Entry 4R24 (X-ray diffraction, 2.25 A resolution); this record covers chains B and G.

# Chain B
Protein: HTH-type transcriptional regulator TnrA
From: Bacillus megaterium
Notes: fragment: TnrA
UniProtKB: G2RUZ1 (G2RUZ1_BACME); residues 6-90 here = UniProt positions 6-90
Sequence (85 residues; numbered 6 to 90; the number before each row is that of its first residue):
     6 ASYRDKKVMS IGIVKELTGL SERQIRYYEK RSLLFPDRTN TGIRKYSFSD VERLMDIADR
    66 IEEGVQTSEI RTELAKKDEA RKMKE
From the paper describing this entry:
  - binding site for the 21-nt DNA strand (chain G): Arg-28, Arg-31, Tyr-32

# Chain G
Molecule: 21-nt DNA strand
Notes: fragment: DNA, 21mer
Sequence (21 nucleotides; each row starts with the number of its first residue; numbering starts at 0):
     0 CGTGTAAGGA ATTCTGACAC G

# Chain B / chain G interface
Contacting residue pairs (14; chain B residue first):
  Ser-15(B) with DT12(G), hydrogen bond to the phosphate
  Ile-16(B) with DT12(G), phosphate contact; DC13(G), phosphate contact
  Gly-17(B) with DT12(G), hydrogen bond to the phosphate
  Arg-28(B) with DA16(G), base contact
  Arg-31(B) with DC13(G), salt bridge to the phosphate; DT14(G), base contact
  Arg-43(B) with DC13(G), hydrogen bond to the phosphate; DT14(G), salt bridge to the phosphate
  Gly-47(B) with DC13(G), sugar contact
  Ile-48(B) with DT12(G), phosphate contact; DC13(G), sugar contact
  Arg-49(B) with DC13(G), salt bridge to the phosphate; DT14(G), salt bridge to the phosphate
Other interface residues (no listed pair), chain B (10 interface residues in all): Glu-27
Other interface residues (no listed pair), chain G (6 interface residues in all): DC17, DA18

# In short
Chain B and chain G form an interface of 10 and 6 residues respectively, with 3 hydrogen bonds and 4 salt
bridges. Among the polar pairs are Ser-15(B)/DT12(G), Gly-17(B)/DT12(G) and Arg-43(B)/DC13(G). The paper
reports a binding site for the 21-nt DNA strand (chain G) at Arg-28(B), Arg-31(B) and Tyr-32(B).
Chain B is HTH-type transcriptional regulator TnrA (Bacillus megaterium) and chain G is a 21-nt DNA strand;
the structure, Complete dissection of B. subtilis nitrogen homeostatic circuitry, was determined by X-ray
diffraction, deposited together with 4RX6, 4R22, 4R25, 4R4E and 4S0R.
